Entry 8WMF (electron microscopy, 2.51 A resolution); this record covers chain A.

# Chain A
Molecule: Spike glycoprotein
Organism: Severe acute respiratory syndrome coronavirus 2
UniProtKB: P0DTC2 (SPIKE_SARS2); aligned to UniProt positions 12-1206 over residues 15-1210 (the alignment contains insertions or deletions, so no single offset holds)
Chain sequence (1245 residues; row label = number of the first residue in the row; note: 1 number in that range is skipped by the numbering (no residue carries it; nothing is unmodelled there)):
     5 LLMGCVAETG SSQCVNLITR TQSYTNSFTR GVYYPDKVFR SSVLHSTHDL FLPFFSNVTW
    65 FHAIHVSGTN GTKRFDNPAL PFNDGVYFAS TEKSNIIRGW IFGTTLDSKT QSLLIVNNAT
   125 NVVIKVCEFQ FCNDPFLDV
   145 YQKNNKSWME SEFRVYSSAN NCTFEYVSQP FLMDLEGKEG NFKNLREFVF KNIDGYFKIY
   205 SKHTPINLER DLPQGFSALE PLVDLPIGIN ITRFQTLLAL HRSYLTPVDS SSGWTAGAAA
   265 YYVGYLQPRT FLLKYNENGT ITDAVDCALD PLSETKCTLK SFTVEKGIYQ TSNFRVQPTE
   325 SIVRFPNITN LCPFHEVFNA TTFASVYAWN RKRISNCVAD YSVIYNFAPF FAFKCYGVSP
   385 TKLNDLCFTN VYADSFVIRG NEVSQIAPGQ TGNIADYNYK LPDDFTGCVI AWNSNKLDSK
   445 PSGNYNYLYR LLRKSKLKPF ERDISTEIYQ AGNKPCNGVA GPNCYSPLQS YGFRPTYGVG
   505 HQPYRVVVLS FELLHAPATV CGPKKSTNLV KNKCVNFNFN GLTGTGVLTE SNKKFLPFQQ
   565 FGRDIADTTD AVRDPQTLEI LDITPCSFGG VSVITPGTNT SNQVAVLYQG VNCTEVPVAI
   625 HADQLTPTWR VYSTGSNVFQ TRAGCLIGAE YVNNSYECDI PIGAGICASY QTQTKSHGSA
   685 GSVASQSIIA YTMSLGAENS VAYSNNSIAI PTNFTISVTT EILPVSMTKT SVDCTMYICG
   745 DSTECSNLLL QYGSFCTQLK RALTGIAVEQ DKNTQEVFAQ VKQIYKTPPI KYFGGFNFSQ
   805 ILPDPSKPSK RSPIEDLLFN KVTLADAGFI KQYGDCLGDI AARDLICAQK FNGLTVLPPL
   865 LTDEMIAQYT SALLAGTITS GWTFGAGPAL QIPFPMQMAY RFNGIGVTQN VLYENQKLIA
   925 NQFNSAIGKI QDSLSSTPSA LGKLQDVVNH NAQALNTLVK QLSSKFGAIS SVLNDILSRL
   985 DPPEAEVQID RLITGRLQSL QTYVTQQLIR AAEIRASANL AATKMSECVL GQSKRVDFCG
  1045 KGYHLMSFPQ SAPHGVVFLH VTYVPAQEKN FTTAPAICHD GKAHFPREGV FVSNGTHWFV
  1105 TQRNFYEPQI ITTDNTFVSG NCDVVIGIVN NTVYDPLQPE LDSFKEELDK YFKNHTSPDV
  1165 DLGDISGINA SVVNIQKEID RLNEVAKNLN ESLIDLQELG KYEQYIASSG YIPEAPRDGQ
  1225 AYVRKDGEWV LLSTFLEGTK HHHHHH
Not modelled in the structure: 5-15, 70-79, 145-153, 178-186, 247-257, 623-627, 678-688, 1146-1250
Construct notes: expression tag (5-14, 1211-1250); variant Ile22 (Thr19 in P0DTC2), Ser27 (Ala in P0DTC2), His52 (Gln in P0DTC2), Ala83 (Val in P0DTC2), Asp142 (Gly in P0DTC2), Gln146 (His in P0DTC2), Glu183 (Gln in P0DTC2), Glu213 (Val in P0DTC2), Val252 (Gly in P0DTC2), His339 (Gly in P0DTC2), Thr346 (Arg in P0DTC2), Ile368 (Leu in P0DTC2), Phe371 (Ser in P0DTC2), Pro373 (Ser in P0DTC2), Phe375 (Ser in P0DTC2), Ala376 (Thr in P0DTC2), Asn405 (Asp in P0DTC2), Ser408 (Arg in P0DTC2), Asn417 (Lys in P0DTC2), Lys440 (Asn in P0DTC2), Pro445 (Val in P0DTC2), Ser446 (Gly in P0DTC2), Leu456 (Phe in P0DTC2), Lys460 (Asn in P0DTC2), Asn477 (Ser in P0DTC2), Lys478 (Thr in P0DTC2), Ala484 (Glu in P0DTC2), Pro486 (Phe in P0DTC2), Ser490 (Phe in P0DTC2), Arg498 (Gln in P0DTC2), Tyr501 (Asn in P0DTC2), His505 (Tyr in P0DTC2), Gly614 (Asp in P0DTC2), Tyr655 (His in P0DTC2), Lys679 (Asn in P0DTC2), His681 (Pro in P0DTC2), Lys764 (Asn in P0DTC2), Tyr796 (Asp in P0DTC2), His954 (Gln in P0DTC2), Lys969 (Asn in P0DTC2); engineered mutation Gly682 (Arg in P0DTC2), Ser683 (Arg in P0DTC2), Gly685 (Arg in P0DTC2), Pro817 (Phe in P0DTC2), Pro892 (Ala in P0DTC2), Pro899 (Ala in P0DTC2), Pro942 (Ala in P0DTC2), Pro986 (Lys in P0DTC2), Pro987 (Val in P0DTC2)
UniProt features mapped onto this chain:
  - glycosylation (N-linked (GlcNAc...) asparagine): Asn20 (complex), Asn125 (hybrid)
Disulfide bonds: Cys18-Cys136, Cys131-Cys166, Cys291-Cys301, Cys336-Cys361, Cys379-Cys432, Cys391-Cys525, Cys480-Cys488, Cys538-Cys590, Cys617-Cys649, Cys662-Cys671, Cys738-Cys760, Cys743-Cys749, Cys840-Cys851, Cys1032-Cys1043, Cys1082-Cys1126
Covalent attachments: N-acetylglucosamine (NAG) linked to Asn61, Asn122, Asn165, Asn234, Asn282, Asn331, Asn343, Asn616, Asn657, Asn709, Asn717, Asn801, Asn1074, Asn1098, Asn1134
Reported in the primary citation:
  - conformationally variable residues (loop rearrangement): Asn370 to Phe375

# In short
Covalently linked N-acetylglucosamine: at Asn61, Asn122, Asn165, Asn234, Asn282 and Asn331 and 9 more. The
paper reports conformational variability at Asn370.
Chain A is Spike glycoprotein (Severe acute respiratory syndrome coronavirus 2); the structure, Structure of
the SARS-CoV-2 EG.5.1 spike glycoprotein (closed-1 state), was determined by electron microscopy, deposited
together with 8XLM, 8XLN and 8WMD.
